Entry 8RTA (electron microscopy, 6.22 A resolution (low resolution: residue-level contacts below are approximate; hydrogen-bond / salt-bridge calls are withheld)); this record covers chains D and E of the 6 polymer chains in the assembly.

[Chain D (and E)]
Name: TrwG protein
Organism: Escherichia coli
Notes: chain E of this document is another copy of the same molecule, construct and numbering; everything in this record applies to it too
UniProtKB: O50335 (O50335_ECOLX); residue numbers follow UniProt; this construct covers 1-231
Chain sequence (231 residues; numbered 1 to 231; the number before each row is that of its first residue):
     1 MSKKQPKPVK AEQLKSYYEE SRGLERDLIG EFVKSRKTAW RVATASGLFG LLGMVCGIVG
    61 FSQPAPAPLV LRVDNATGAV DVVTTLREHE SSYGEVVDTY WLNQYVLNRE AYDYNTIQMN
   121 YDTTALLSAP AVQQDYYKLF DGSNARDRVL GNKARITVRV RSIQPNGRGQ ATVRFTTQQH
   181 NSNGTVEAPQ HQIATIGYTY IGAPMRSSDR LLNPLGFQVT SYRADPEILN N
Not modelled in the structure: 1-62
Sequence notes: conflict A188 (Arg in O50335)

[Interface between chain D and chain E]
Pairs across the interface (18):
  P68(D) - P68(E)
  L69(D) - P68(E)
  L69(D) - L69(E)
  V70(D) - L71(E)
  L71(D) - V70(E)
  L71(D) - L71(E)
  R72(D) - L71(E)
  V73(D) - L71(E)
  V73(D) - V73(E)
  N75(D) - V73(E)
  N75(D) - D74(E)
  N75(D) - N75(E)
  V96(D) - T77(E)
  V96(D) - G78(E)
  V97(D) - G78(E)
  V160(D) - I228(E)
  R161(D) - I228(E)
  R161(D) - L229(E)
Other interface residues (no listed pair), chain D (13 interface residues in all): D74, A76
Other interface residues (no listed pair), chain E (12 interface residues in all): R72

[Overview]
The interface between chain D and chain E involves 13 residues on one side and 12 on the other.
Both chains are TrwG protein (Escherichia coli). Entry 8RTA (Arches-protomer complex full-length structure
(TrwJ/VirB8) from the fully-assembled R388 type IV secretion system) was determined by electron microscopy
together with 8RT4, 8RT5, 8RT6, 8RT7, 8RT8, 8RT9, 8RTB and 8RTD from the same study.
